PDB entry 7VF9 | electron microscopy, 4.04 A resolution (low resolution: residue-level contacts below are approximate; hydrogen-bond / salt-bridge calls are withheld) | chains D and E of the 6 polymer chains in the assembly

# Chain D
Protein: DNA-directed RNA polymerase subunit beta'
Organism: Pseudomonas aeruginosa PAO1
Notes: EC 2.7.7.6
UniProtKB: Q9HWC9 (RPOC_PSEAE); numbering as in UniProt (aligned over 2-1399)
Amino-acid sequence (1412 residues; row label = number of the first residue in the row; numbering starts at 0):
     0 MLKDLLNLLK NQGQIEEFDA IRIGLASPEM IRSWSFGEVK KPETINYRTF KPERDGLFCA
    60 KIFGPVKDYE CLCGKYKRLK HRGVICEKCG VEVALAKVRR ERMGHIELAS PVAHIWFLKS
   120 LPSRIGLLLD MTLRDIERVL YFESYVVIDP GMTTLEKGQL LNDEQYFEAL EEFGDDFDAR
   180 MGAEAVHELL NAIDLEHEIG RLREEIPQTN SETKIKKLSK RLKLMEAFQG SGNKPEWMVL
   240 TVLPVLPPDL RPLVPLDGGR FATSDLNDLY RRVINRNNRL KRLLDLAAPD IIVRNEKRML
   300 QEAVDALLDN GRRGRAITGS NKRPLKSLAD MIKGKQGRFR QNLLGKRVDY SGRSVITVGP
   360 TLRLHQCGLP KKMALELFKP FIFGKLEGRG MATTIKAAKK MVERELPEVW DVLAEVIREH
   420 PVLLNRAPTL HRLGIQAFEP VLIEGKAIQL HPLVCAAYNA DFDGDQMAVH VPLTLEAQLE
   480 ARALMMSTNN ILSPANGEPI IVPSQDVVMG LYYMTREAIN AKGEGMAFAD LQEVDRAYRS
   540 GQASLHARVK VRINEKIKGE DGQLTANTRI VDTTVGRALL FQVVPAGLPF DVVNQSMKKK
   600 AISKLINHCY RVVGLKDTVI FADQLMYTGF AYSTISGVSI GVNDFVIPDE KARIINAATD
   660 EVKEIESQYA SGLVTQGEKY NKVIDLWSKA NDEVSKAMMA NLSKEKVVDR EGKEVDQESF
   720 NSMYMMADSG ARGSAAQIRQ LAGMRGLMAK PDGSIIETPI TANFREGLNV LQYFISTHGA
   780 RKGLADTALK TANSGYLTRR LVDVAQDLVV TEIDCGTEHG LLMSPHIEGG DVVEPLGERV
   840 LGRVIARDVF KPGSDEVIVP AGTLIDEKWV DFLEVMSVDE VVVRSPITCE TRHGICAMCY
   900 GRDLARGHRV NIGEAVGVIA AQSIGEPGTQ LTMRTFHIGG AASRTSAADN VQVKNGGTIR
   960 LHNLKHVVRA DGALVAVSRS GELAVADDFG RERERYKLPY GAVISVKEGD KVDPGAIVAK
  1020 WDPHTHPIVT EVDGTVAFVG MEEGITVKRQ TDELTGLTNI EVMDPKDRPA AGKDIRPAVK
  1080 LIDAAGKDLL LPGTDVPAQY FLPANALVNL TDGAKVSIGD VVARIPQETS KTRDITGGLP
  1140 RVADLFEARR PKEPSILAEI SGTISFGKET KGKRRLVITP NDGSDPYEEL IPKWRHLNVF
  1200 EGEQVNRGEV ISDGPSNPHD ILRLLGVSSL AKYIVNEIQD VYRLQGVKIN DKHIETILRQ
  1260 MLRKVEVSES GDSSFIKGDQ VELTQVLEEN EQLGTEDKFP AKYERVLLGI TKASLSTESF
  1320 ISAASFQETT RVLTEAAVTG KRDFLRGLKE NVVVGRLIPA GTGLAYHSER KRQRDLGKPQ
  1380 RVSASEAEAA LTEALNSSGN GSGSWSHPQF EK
Disordered / not traced: 0-15, 932-945, 1127-1134, 1377-1411
Differences from the reference sequence: initiating methionine (0); expression tag (1, 1400-1411)
Ion coordination: Zn2+ site 1: Cys-70, Cys-72; Mg2+: Asp-460, Asp-462, Asp-464; Zn2+ site 2: Cys-888, Cys-898
UniProt features mapped onto this chain:
  - binding site (Zn(2+)): Cys-70, Cys-72, Cys-85, Cys-88, Cys-814, Cys-888, Cys-895, Cys-898
  - binding site (Mg(2+)): Asp-460, Asp-462, Asp-464

# Chain E
Protein: DNA-directed RNA polymerase subunit omega
Organism: Pseudomonas aeruginosa PAO1
Notes: EC 2.7.7.6
UniProtKB: Q9HTM1 (RPOZ_PSEAE); numbering as in UniProt (aligned over 1-88)
Amino-acid sequence (88 residues; each row starts with the number of its first residue):
     1 MARVTVEDCL DNVDNRFELV MLATKRARQL ATGGKEPKVA WENDKPTVVA LREIASGLVD
    61 ENVVQQEDIV EDEPLFAAFD DEANTEAL
Disordered / not traced: 1, 69-88

# Interface between chain D and chain E
Residue-residue contacts (31; chain D residue first):
  Val-415(D) / Lys-45(E)
  Arg-417(D) / Asn-43(E)
  Arg-417(D) / Asp-44(E)
  Glu-418(D) / Val-48(E)
  His-419(D) / Lys-45(E)
  Leu-474(D) / Ala-27(E)
  Leu-474(D) / Arg-28(E)
  Glu-475(D) / Thr-24(E)
  Glu-475(D) / Arg-28(E)
  Gln-477(D) / Thr-47(E)
  Leu-478(D) / Val-20(E)
  Leu-478(D) / Ala-23(E)
  Leu-478(D) / Thr-24(E)
  Leu-478(D) / Thr-47(E)
  Leu-478(D) / Leu-51(E)
  Arg-481(D) / Val-6(E)
  Arg-481(D) / Val-48(E)
  Ala-482(D) / Arg-16(E)
  Ala-482(D) / Val-20(E)
  Leu-483(D) / Arg-16(E)
  Asn-488(D) / Arg-16(E)
  Leu-614(D) / Glu-7(E)
  Lys-615(D) / Asp-8(E)
  Arg-905(D) / Arg-16(E)
  His-907(D) / Arg-16(E)
  Asn-910(D) / Asp-14(E)
  Asn-910(D) / Asn-15(E)
  Asn-910(D) / Phe-17(E)
  Gly-1360(D) / Phe-17(E)
  Thr-1361(D) / Phe-17(E)
  Thr-1361(D) / Val-20(E)
Also at the interface, not in a pair above, chain D (24 interface residues in all): Glu-479, Ile-911, Gly-912, Glu-913, Ala-1364
Also at the interface, not in a pair above, chain E (21 interface residues in all): Val-4, Met-21, Glu-42

# Overview
24 residues of chain D and 21 residues of chain E are in contact. The Zn2+ site 1 is built by Cys-70(D) and
Cys-72(D). Asp-460(D), Asp-462(D) and Asp-464(D) coordinate Mg2+. From UniProt: 8 Zn2+-binding residues and 3
Mg2+-binding residues on chain D.
Here chain D is DNA-directed RNA polymerase subunit beta' and chain E is DNA-directed RNA polymerase subunit
omega, both from Pseudomonas aeruginosa PAO1. Entry 7VF9 (Cryo-EM structure of Pseudomonas aeruginosa RNAP
sigmaS holoenzyme complexes) was determined by electron microscopy together with 7F0R, 7XL3 and 7XL4 from the
same study.
